8A0K - chain A; structure by X-ray diffraction, 2.92 A resolution.

== Chain A ==
Name: Protein kinase, putative
From: Trypanosoma brucei brucei
Reference sequence: Q38DT1 (Q38DT1_TRYB2); residues 1-212 here correspond to UniProt positions 847-1058 (UniProt number = residue number + 846)
Amino-acid sequence (213 residues; numbered 0 to 212; the number before each row is that of its first residue; numbering starts at 0):
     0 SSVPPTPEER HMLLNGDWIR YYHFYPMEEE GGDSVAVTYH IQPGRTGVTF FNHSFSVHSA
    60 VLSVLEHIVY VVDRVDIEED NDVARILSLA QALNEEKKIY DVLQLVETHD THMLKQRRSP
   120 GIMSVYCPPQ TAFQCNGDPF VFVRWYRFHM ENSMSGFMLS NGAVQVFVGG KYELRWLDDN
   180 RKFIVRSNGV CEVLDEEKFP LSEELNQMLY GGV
Not modelled in the structure: 27-28, 77-79, 211-212
Sequence notes: expression tag (0)
From the paper describing this entry:
  - mutagenesis - W17A: abolished binding to tdTomato-KKT2

== Overview ==
From the paper: W17A abolishes binding to tdTomato-KKT2.
Chain A is Protein kinase, putative (Trypanosoma brucei brucei); the structure, crystal structure of the
kinetoplastid kinetochore protein Trypanosoma brucei KKT3 Divergent Polo-Box domain, was determined by X-ray
diffraction (same publication as 8A0J).
